6E6F - chain A; structure by X-ray diffraction, 3.40 A resolution.

# Chain A
Protein: GTPase KRas
From: Homo sapiens
UniProtKB: P01116 (RASK_HUMAN), isoform P01116-2; residues 1-166 here = UniProt positions 1-166
Chain sequence (166 residues; row label = number of the first residue in the row):
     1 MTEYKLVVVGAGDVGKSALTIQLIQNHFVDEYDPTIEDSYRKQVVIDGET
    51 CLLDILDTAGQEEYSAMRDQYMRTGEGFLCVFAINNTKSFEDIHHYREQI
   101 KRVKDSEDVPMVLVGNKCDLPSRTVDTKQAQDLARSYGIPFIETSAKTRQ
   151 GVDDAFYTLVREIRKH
Disordered / not traced: 59-70
Sequence notes: engineered mutation Asp-13 (Gly in P01116)
Ion coordination: Mg2+: Ser-17 (together with GMP-PNP)
Ligand contacts: GMP-PNP (GNP; phosphoaminophosphonic acid-guanylate ester): Ala-11, Gly-12, Asp-13, Val-14, Gly-15, Lys-16, Ser-17, Ala-18, Phe-28, Val-29, Asp-30, Glu-31, Tyr-32, Asn-116, Lys-117, Cys-118, Asp-119, Leu-120, Ser-145, Ala-146, Lys-147
UniProt features mapped onto this chain:
  - motif: Tyr-32 to Tyr-40 (Effector region)
  - binding site (GTP): Gly-10 to Gly-12, Val-14 to Ala-18, Val-29 to Thr-35, Ala-59, Gly-60, Asn-116 to Asp-119
  - modified residue: Met-1 (N-acetylmethionine), Thr-2 (N-acetylthreonine), Lys-104 (N6-acetyllysine)
  - glycosylation: Thr-35 (Microbial infection: O-linked (Glc) threonine)
  - natural variant: Lys-5 (K5E: In NS3; K5N: In GASC), Gly-10 (G10GG: In AML), Gly-12 (G12A: In colorectal cancer samples; G12C: In lung carcinoma; G12D: In GASC, JMML and SFM; G12R: In lung cancer and bladder cancer; G12S: In GASC and JMML; G12V: In GASC), Asp-13 (G13D: In GASC, JMML and OES; this construct carries the variant), Val-14 (V14I: In NS3), Leu-19 (L19F: In OES), Gln-22 (Q22E: In CFC2; Q22R: In NS3), Pro-34 (P34L: In NS3; P34Q: In NS3; P34R: In CFC2), Ile-36 (I36M: In NS3), Thr-58 (T58I: In NS3), Ala-59 (A59T: In GASC), Gly-60 (G60R: In CFC2; G60S: In NS3), 8 further natural variant entries in UniProt
  - mutagenesis: Asp-38 (D38A: Decreased interaction with MAPKAP1/SIN1), Tyr-40 (Y40A: Decreased interaction with MAPKAP1/SIN1), Gln-61 (Q61L: Promotes GTP binding)
From the paper describing this entry:
  - conformationally variable residues (order/disorder transition, side-chain flip): Lys-16, Tyr-32, Thr-35, Ala-59 to Gln-70
  - contacts within the chain: Gly-10/Lys-16 (backbone contact), Ala-11/Lys-16 (backbone contact), Asp-38/Asp-57 (backbone contact), His-95/Tyr-96, His-95/Gln-99
  - binding site for GMP-PNP: Asp-119
  - mutagenesis - G13D: decreased binding to Raf-RBD

# Summary
Chain A binds GMP-PNP. UniProt lists 21 GTP-binding residues and 3 mutagenesis sites. The paper reports a
binding site for GMP-PNP at Asp-119; G13D reduces binding to Raf-RBD.
Chain A is GTPase KRas (Homo sapiens); the structure, KRAS G13D bound to GppNHp (K13GNP), was determined by
X-ray diffraction together with 6E6C, 6E6G, 6E6H, 6E6P and 6DZH from the same study.
